8ILB - chains C and H of the 18 polymer chains in the assembly; structure by electron microscopy, 3.00 A resolution.

# Chain C
Molecule: Ribulose bisphosphate carboxylase large chain
From: Synechococcus elongatus PCC 6301
Notes: EC 4.1.1.39
Reference sequence: P00880 (RBL_SYNP6); residues 1-472 here = UniProt positions 1-472
Sequence (472 residues; each row starts with the number of its first residue):
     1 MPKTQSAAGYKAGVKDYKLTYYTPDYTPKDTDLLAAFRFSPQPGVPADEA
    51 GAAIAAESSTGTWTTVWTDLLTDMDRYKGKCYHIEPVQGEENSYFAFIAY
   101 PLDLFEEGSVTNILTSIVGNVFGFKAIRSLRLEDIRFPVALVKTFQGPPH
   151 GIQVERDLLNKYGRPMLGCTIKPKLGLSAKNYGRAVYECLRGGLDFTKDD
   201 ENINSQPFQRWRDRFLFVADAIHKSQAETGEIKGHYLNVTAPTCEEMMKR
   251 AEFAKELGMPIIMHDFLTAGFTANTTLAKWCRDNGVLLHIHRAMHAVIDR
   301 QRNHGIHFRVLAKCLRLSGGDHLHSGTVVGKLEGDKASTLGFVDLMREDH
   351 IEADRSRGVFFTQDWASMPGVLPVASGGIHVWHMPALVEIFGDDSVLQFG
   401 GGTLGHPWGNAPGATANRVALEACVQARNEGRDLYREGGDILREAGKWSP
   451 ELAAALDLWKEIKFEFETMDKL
Unresolved in the structure: 1-13, 470-472
UniProt features mapped onto this chain:
  - motif: Glu461 to Glu467 (Interacts with RbcX2)
  - active site (Proton acceptor): Lys172, His291
  - binding site (substrate): Asn120, Thr170, Lys174, Arg292, His324, Ser376
  - binding site (Mg(2+)): Lys198, Asp200, Glu201
  - site: Lys331 (Transition state stabilizer)
  - modified residue: Lys198 (N6-carboxylysine)
  - mutagenesis: Glu49 (E49A/C: Does not form the RbcL8-(RbcX2)8 complex), Ala53 (A53H: Wild-type formation of the RbcL8-(RbcX2)8 complex), Trp67 to Leu71 (Alters the RbcL-RbcS interface, RbcS cannot displace RbcX2 from assembly intermediate), Glu106 (E106Q: Protein aggregates, forms RbcL2-RbcX(2)2 homodimer intermediate poorly), Ala126 (A126Y: Reduced formation of the RbcL8-(RbcX2)8 complex), Arg212 (R212S: Forms stable homodimer in presence of RbcX2 but does not form RbcL8 form), Glu461 to Leu472 (Remains bound to GroEL), Phe464 (F464A: Remains bound to GroEL), Phe466 (F466A: Remains bound to GroEL)

# Chain H
Molecule: Protein BUNDLE SHEATH DEFECTIVE 2, chloroplastic
From: Arabidopsis thaliana
Reference sequence: Q9SN73 (BSD2_ARATH); residue numbers follow UniProt; this construct covers 57-136
Sequence (81 residues; row label = number of the first residue in the row):
    56 MAANNNPQGTKPNSLVCANCEGEGCVACSQCKGGGVNLIDHFNGQFKAGA
   106 LCWLCRGKKEVLCGDCNGAGFIGGFLSTFDE
Unresolved in the structure: 56-57
Construct notes: initiating methionine (56)
UniProt features mapped onto this chain:
  - zinc finger: Pro62 to Thr133 (CR-type)
  - binding site (Zn(2+)): Cys72, Cys75, Glu78, Cys80, Cys83, Cys86, Cys107, Cys110, Glu115, Cys118, Cys121
  - mutagenesis: Asp95 to Phe97 (No visible impact on chaperone function), Gln100 to Lys102 (No visible impact on chaperone function), Trp108 to Leu109 (Impaired chaperone function leading to altered stabilization of RbcL complexes and reduction of assembled RuBisCo), Arg111 to Lys113 (Impaired chaperone function leading to altered stabilization of RbcL complexes and reduction of assembled RuBisCo), Leu117 to Gly119 (Impaired chaperone function leading to altered stabilization of RbcL complexes and reduction of assembled RuBisCo)

# Interface between chain C and chain H
Residue-residue contacts (38; chain C residue first):
  Asp16(C) with Val71(H); Glu76(H)
  Tyr17(C) with Gly77(H), hydrogen bond (side chain-backbone)
  Gly44(C) with Asn68(H); Ser69(H)
  Pro46(C) with Asn68(H)
  Glu49(C) with Ser69(H), hydrogen bond; Leu70(H), hydrogen bond (side chain-backbone)
  Glu57(C) with Phe126(H); Gly129(H); Phe130(H)
  Gly61(C) with Ala124(H); Phe126(H); Phe130(H); Leu131(H)
  Thr62(C) with Gly123(H); Ala124(H); Leu131(H)
  Trp63(C) with Val71(H), hydrophobic; Ala124(H), hydrogen bond (backbone-backbone); Gly125(H); Phe126(H), hydrophobic
  Thr64(C) with Gly77(H), hydrogen bond (side chain-backbone); Glu78(H); Gly79(H); Gly123(H), hydrogen bond (side chain-backbone); Ala124(H), hydrogen bond (side chain-backbone); Gly125(H)
  Val66(C) with Glu78(H); Gly79(H); Cys80(H), hydrophobic; Leu117(H), hydrophobic
  Trp67(C) with Leu117(H), hydrophobic; Asn122(H); Gly123(H)
  Phe124(C) with Gly129(H)
  Lys125(C) with Thr133(H)
  Ala126(C) with Leu70(H), hydrophobic
Interface residues without a listed pair, chain C (19 interface residues in all): Val45, Ala53, Ala56, Asn120
Interface residues without a listed pair, chain H (21 interface residues in all): Gly128, Glu136

# In short
The interface between chain C and chain H involves 19 residues on one side and 21 on the other; the contacts
include 7 hydrogen bonds. Among the polar pairs are Tyr17(C)-Gly77(H), Glu49(C)-Ser69(H) and
Glu49(C)-Leu70(H).
Chain C is Ribulose bisphosphate carboxylase large chain (Synechococcus elongatus PCC 6301) and chain H is
Protein BUNDLE SHEATH DEFECTIVE 2, chloroplastic (Arabidopsis thaliana); the structure, The complexes of RbcL,
AtRaf1 and AtBSD2 (LFB), was determined by electron microscopy, deposited together with 8ILM, 8IO2, 8IOJ and
8IOL.
